Entry 9BPB (electron microscopy, 2.57 A resolution); this record covers chains A and B of the 42 polymer chains in the assembly.

# Chain A
Protein: Cytochrome b-c1 complex subunit 1, mitochondrial
Source organism: Saccharomyces cerevisiae W303
Reference sequence: P07256 (QCR1_YEAST); residue numbers follow UniProt; this construct covers 1-457
Amino-acid sequence (457 residues; numbered 1 to 457; the number before each row is that of its first residue):
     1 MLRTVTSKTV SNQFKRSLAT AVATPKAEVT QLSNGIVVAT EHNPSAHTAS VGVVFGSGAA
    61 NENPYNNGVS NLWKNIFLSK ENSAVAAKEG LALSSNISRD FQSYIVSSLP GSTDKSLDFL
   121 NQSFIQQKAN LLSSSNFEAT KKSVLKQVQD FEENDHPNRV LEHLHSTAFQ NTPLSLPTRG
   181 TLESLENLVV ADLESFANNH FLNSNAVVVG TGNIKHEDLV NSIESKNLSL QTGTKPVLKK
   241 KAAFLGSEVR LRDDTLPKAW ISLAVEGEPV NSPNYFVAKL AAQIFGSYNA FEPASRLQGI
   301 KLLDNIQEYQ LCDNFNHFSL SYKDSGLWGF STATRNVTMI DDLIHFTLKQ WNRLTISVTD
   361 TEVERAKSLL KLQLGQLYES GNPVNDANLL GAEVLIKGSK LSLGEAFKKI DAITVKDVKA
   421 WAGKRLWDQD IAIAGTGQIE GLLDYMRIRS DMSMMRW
Disordered / not traced: 1-27
Residues lining bound ligands: 1,2-diacyl-sn-glycero-3-phoshocholine (PCF): Asp428, Ser453, Met455

# Chain B
Protein: Cytochrome b-c1 complex subunit 2, mitochondrial
Source organism: Saccharomyces cerevisiae W303
Reference sequence: P07257 (QCR2_YEAST); residue numbers follow UniProt; this construct covers 1-368
Amino-acid sequence (368 residues; numbered 1 to 368; the number before each row is that of its first residue):
     1 MLSAARLQFA QGSVRRLTVS ARDAPTKIST LAVKVHGGSR YATKDGVAHL LNRFNFQNTN
    61 TRSALKLVRE SELLGGTFKS TLDREYITLK ATFLKDDLPY YVNALADVLY KTAFKPHELT
   121 ESVLPAARYD YAVAEQCPVK SAEDQLYAIT FRKGLGNPLL YDGVERVSLQ DIKDFADKVY
   181 TKENLEVSGE NVVEADLKRF VDESLLSTLP AGKSLVSKSE PKFFLGEENR VRFIGDSVAA
   241 IGIPVNKASL AQYEVLANYL TSALSELSGL ISSAKLDKFT DGGLFTLFVR DQDSAVVSSN
   301 IKKIVADLKK GKDLSPAINY TKLKNAVQNE SVSSPIELNF DAVKDFKLGK FNYVAVGDVS
   361 NLPYLDEL
Disordered / not traced: 1-16
Curated features (UniProtKB/Swiss-Prot):
  - modified residue (Phosphoserine): Ser141, Ser168

# Interface between chain A and chain B
Contacting residue pairs (42):
  Lys80(A) - Ala263(B)
  Lys80(A) - Ser265(B)
  Lys80(A) - Glu266(B)
  Lys80(A) - Ser268(B)  hydrogen bond
  Ala84(A) - Ala263(B)
  Ala84(A) - Leu264(B)
  Ala87(A) - Tyr320(B)  hydrophobic
  Gly90(A) - Asn319(B)
  Gly90(A) - Leu323(B)
  Leu91(A) - Tyr320(B)
  Ala92(A) - Leu323(B)  hydrophobic
  Ser107(A) - Leu323(B)
  Ser108(A) - Leu323(B)
  Leu109(A) - Leu323(B)
  Leu109(A) - Ala326(B)  hydrophobic
  Phe291(A) - Tyr129(B)  hydrophobic
  Glu292(A) - Arg53(B)  salt bridge
  Pro293(A) - Arg53(B)
  Pro293(A) - Ala126(B)  hydrophobic
  Leu297(A) - Ala64(B)
  Leu297(A) - Leu65(B)
  Leu297(A) - Val68(B)
  Leu297(A) - Arg69(B)  hydrogen bond (backbone-side chain)
  Gln298(A) - Val68(B)
  Gln298(A) - Arg69(B)
  Gln298(A) - Glu72(B)
  Gly299(A) - Arg69(B)
  Gly299(A) - Glu72(B)  hydrogen bond (backbone-side chain)
  Arg365(A) - Glu72(B)  salt bridge
  Arg365(A) - Leu73(B)
  Ser368(A) - Glu72(B)  hydrogen bond (side chain-backbone)
  Ser368(A) - Leu73(B)  hydrogen bond (side chain-backbone)
  Ser368(A) - Gly75(B)
  Leu372(A) - Ile28(B)  hydrophobic
  Leu372(A) - Gly75(B)
  Leu372(A) - Thr92(B)
  Gly375(A) - Ile28(B)
  Gln376(A) - Thr92(B)
  Glu379(A) - Thr26(B)
  Glu379(A) - Lys27(B)  hydrogen bond (side chain-backbone)
  Glu379(A) - Ile28(B)
  Phe407(A) - Lys27(B)
Also at the interface, not in a pair above, chain A (31 interface residues in all): His47, Thr48, Ser83, Lys88, Glu89, Leu369, Lys371, Leu403, Gly404
Also at the interface, not in a pair above, chain B (31 interface residues in all): Leu74, Gly76, Thr77, Leu94, Pro316, Lys322, Val327, Glu330

# Summary
Chain A and chain B each contribute 31 residues to their interface; the contacts include 6 hydrogen bonds and
2 salt bridges. Polar pairs include Glu292(A)-Arg53(B), Arg365(A)-Glu72(B) and Lys80(A)-Ser268(B). Bound to
chain A: 1,2-diacyl-sn-glycero-3-phoshocholine.
Chain A is Cytochrome b-c1 complex subunit 1, mitochondrial and chain B is Cytochrome b-c1 complex subunit 2,
mitochondrial, both from Saccharomyces cerevisiae W303; the structure, Tethered respiratory III2IV2
supercomplex from Saccharomyces cerevisiae, was determined by electron microscopy.
